Entry 4BBR (X-ray diffraction, 3.40 A resolution); this record covers chains A and I of the 13 polymer chains in the assembly.

== Chain A ==
Name: DNA-directed RNA polymerase II subunit RPB1
Source organism: Saccharomyces cerevisiae
Notes: EC 2.7.7.6
UniProt: P04050 (RPB1_YEAST); numbering as in UniProt (aligned over 1-1733)
Amino-acid sequence (1733 residues; numbered 1 to 1733; the number before each row is that of its first residue):
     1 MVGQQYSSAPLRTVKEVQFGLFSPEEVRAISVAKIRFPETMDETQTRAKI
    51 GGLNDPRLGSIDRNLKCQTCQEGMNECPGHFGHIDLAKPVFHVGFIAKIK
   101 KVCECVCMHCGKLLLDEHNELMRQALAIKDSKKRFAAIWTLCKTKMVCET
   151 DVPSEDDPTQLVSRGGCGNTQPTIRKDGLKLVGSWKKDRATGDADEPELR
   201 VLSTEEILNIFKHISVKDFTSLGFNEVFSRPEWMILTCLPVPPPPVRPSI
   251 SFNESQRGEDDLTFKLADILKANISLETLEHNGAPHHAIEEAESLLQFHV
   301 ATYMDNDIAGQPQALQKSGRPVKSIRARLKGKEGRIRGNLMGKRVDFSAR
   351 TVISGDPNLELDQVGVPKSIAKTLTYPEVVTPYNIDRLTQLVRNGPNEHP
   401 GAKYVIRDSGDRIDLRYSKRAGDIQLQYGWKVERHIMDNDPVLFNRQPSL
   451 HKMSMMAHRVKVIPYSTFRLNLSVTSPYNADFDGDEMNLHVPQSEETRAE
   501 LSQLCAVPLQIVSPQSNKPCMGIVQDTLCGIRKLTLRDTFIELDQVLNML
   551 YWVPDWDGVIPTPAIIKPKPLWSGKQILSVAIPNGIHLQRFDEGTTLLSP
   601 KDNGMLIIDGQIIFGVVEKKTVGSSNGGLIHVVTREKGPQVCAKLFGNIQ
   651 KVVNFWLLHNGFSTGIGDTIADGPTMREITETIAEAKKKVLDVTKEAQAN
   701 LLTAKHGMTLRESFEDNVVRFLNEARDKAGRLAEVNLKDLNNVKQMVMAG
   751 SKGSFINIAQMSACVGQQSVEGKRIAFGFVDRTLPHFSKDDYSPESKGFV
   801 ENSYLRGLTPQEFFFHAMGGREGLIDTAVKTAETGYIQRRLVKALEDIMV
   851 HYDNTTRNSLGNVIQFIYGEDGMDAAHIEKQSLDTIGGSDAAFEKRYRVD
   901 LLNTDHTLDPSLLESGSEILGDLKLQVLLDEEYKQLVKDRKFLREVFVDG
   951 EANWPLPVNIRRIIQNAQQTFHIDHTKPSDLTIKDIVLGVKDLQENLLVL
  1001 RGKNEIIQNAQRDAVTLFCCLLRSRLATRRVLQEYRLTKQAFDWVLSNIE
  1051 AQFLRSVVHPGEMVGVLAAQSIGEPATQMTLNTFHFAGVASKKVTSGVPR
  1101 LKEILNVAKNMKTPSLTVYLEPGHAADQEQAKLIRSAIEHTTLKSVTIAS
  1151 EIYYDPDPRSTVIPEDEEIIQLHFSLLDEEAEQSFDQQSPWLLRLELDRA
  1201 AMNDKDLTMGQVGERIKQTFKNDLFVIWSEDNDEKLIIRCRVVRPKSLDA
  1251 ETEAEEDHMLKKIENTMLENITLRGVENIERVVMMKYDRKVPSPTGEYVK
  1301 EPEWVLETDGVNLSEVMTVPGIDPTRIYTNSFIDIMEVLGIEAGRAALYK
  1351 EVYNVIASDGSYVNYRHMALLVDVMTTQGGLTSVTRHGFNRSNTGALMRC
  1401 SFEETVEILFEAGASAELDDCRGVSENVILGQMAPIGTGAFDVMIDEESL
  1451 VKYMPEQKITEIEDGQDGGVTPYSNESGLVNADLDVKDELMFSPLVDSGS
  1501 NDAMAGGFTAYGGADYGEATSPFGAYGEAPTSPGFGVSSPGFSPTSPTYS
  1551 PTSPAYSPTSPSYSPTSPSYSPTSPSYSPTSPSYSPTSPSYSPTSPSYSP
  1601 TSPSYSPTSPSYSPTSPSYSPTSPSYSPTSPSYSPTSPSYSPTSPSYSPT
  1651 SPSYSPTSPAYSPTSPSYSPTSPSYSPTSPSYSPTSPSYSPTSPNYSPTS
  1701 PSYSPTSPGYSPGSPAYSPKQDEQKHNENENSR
Not modelled in the structure: 1-2, 187-194, 1082-1092, 1176-1186, 1245-1253, 1456-1733
Metal / ion sites: Zn2+ site 1: Cys67, Cys70, Cys77, His80; Zn2+ site 2: Cys107, Cys110, Cys148, Cys167; Mg2+ site 1: Asn479, Asp481, Asp485; Mg2+ site 2 near Asp481 (its only coordinating residue here)
Swiss-Prot annotation at these positions:
  - region: Pro248 to Asp260 (Lid loop), Asn306 to Lys323 (Rudder loop), Pro810 to Glu822 (Bridging helix)
  - binding site (Zn(2+)): Cys67, Cys70, Cys77, His80, Cys107, Cys110, Cys148, Cys167
  - binding site (Mg(2+)): Asp481, Asp483, Asp485
  - modified residue: Thr1471 (Phosphothreonine)
  - cross-link (Glycyl lysine isopeptide (Lys-Gly)): Lys695 (interchain with G-Cter in ubiquitin), Lys1246 (interchain with G-Cter in ubiquitin), Lys1350 (interchain with G-Cter in ubiquitin)
  - natural variant: Ser1653 to Pro1659 (deletion: In strain: A364A)
  - mutagenesis: Lys1246 (K1246R: Impairs ubiquitination during transcription stress)
What the authors report for this chain:
  - Mg2+ coordination: Asp481
  - conformationally variable residues (side-chain flip): Asp481, Asp483

== Chain I ==
Name: DNA-directed RNA polymerase II subunit RPB9
Source organism: Saccharomyces cerevisiae
UniProt: P27999 (RPB9_YEAST); numbering as in UniProt (aligned over 1-122)
Amino-acid sequence (122 residues; numbered 1 to 122; the number before each row is that of its first residue):
     1 MTTFRFCRDCNNMLYPREDKENNRLLFECRTCSYVEEAGSPLVYRHELIT
    51 NIGETAGVVQDIGSDPTLPRSDRECPKCHSRENVFFQSQQRRKDTSMVLF
   101 FVCLSCSHIFTSDQKNKRTQFS
Not modelled in the structure: 1, 121-122
Metal / ion sites: Zn2+ site 1: Cys7, Cys10, Cys29, Cys32; Zn2+ site 2: Cys75, Cys78, Cys103, Cys106
Swiss-Prot annotation at these positions:
  - zinc finger: Cys7 to Cys32 (C4-type), Ser71 to Thr111 (TFIIS-type)
  - binding site (Zn(2+)): Cys7, Cys10, Cys29, Cys32, Cys75, Cys78, Cys103, Cys106
  - modified residue: Ser40 (Phosphoserine)

== How chain A and chain I interact ==
Residue-residue contacts (74):
  Ala697(A) - Met97(I)  hydrophobic
  Gln698(A) - Met97(I)
  Gln698(A) - Val98(I)
  Gln698(A) - Leu99(I)
  Gln698(A) - Ser112(I)  hydrogen bond (backbone-side chain)
  Ala699(A) - Ser112(I)
  Ala699(A) - Asp113(I)
  Ala699(A) - Gln114(I)  hydrogen bond (backbone-backbone)
  Asn700(A) - Ser96(I)
  Asn700(A) - Val98(I)
  Asn700(A) - Asp113(I)  hydrogen bond
  Asn700(A) - Lys115(I)  hydrogen bond (backbone-side chain)
  Asn700(A) - Asn116(I)
  Leu701(A) - Gln114(I)
  Thr709(A) - Lys93(I)
  Thr709(A) - Asp94(I)
  Leu710(A) - Met97(I)
  Arg711(A) - Gln87(I)  hydrogen bond
  Arg711(A) - Arg91(I)
  Arg711(A) - Arg92(I)  hydrogen bond (side chain-backbone)
  Arg711(A) - Lys93(I)
  Arg711(A) - Thr95(I)
  Arg711(A) - Ser96(I)  hydrogen bond (side chain-backbone)
  Arg711(A) - Met97(I)
  Phe714(A) - Met97(I)  hydrophobic
  Asp781(A) - Gln89(I)
  Asp781(A) - Arg91(I)  salt bridge
  Arg782(A) - Thr67(I)
  Ser788(A) - Thr67(I)
  Ser788(A) - Pro69(I)
  Lys789(A) - Asp65(I)  salt bridge
  Lys789(A) - Thr67(I)  hydrogen bond (backbone-backbone)
  Lys789(A) - Pro69(I)
  Asp790(A) - Phe86(I)
  Asp790(A) - Gln87(I)  hydrogen bond (side chain-backbone)
  Asp790(A) - Arg91(I)  salt bridge
  Tyr792(A) - Gln87(I)  hydrogen bond
  Thr1147(A) - Leu48(I)
  Thr1147(A) - Ile49(I)
  Ile1148(A) - Glu47(I)
  Ile1148(A) - Leu48(I)  hydrogen bond (backbone-backbone)
  Ile1148(A) - Ile49(I)  hydrogen bond (backbone-backbone)
  Ala1149(A) - Arg45(I)
  Ala1149(A) - Glu47(I)
  Ser1150(A) - Arg45(I)
  Ser1150(A) - His46(I)  hydrogen bond (backbone-backbone)
  Glu1151(A) - Leu42(I)
  Glu1151(A) - Tyr44(I)
  Glu1151(A) - Arg45(I)  salt bridge
  Ile1152(A) - Leu42(I)
  Ile1152(A) - Val43(I)  hydrogen bond (backbone-backbone)
  Ile1152(A) - Tyr44(I)  hydrogen bond (backbone-backbone)
  Tyr1153(A) - Pro41(I)
  Tyr1153(A) - Leu42(I)
  Tyr1154(A) - Glu18(I)  hydrogen bond
  Tyr1154(A) - Asp19(I)
  Tyr1154(A) - Asn23(I)
  Tyr1154(A) - Arg24(I)  hydrogen bond (side chain-backbone)
  Tyr1154(A) - Leu25(I)
  Tyr1154(A) - Pro41(I)  hydrogen bond (backbone-backbone)
  Pro1156(A) - Asn23(I)
  Val1162(A) - Pro41(I)  hydrophobic
  Pro1190(A) - Glu18(I)
  Trp1191(A) - Glu18(I)
  Trp1191(A) - Leu25(I)  hydrophobic
  Trp1191(A) - Val43(I)  hydrophobic
  Ala1254(A) - Lys20(I)
  Asp1257(A) - Pro16(I)
  His1258(A) - Arg30(I)
  Lys1261(A) - Val43(I)
  Lys1261(A) - Tyr44(I)
  Glu1264(A) - Tyr44(I)
  Glu1264(A) - His46(I)
  Leu1268(A) - Leu48(I)  hydrophobic
Other interface residues (no listed pair), chain A (38 interface residues in all): Leu702, Thr703, Lys1144, Asp1198, Glu1256

== In short ==
The interface between chain A and chain I involves 38 residues on one side and 37 on the other, with 18
hydrogen bonds and 4 salt bridges. Polar contacts include Asp781(A)-Arg91(I), Lys789(A)-Asp65(I) and
Asp790(A)-Arg91(I). From the paper: Mg2+ coordination by Asp481(A); conformational variability at Asp481(A)
and Asp483(A).
Here chain A is DNA-directed RNA polymerase II subunit RPB1 and chain I is DNA-directed RNA polymerase II
subunit RPB9, both from Saccharomyces cerevisiae. Entry 4BBR (Structure of RNA polymerase II-TFIIB complex)
was determined by X-ray diffraction (same publication as 4BBS).
